PDB entry 4A2S | X-ray diffraction, 1.40 A resolution | chain A

# Chain A
Molecule: Indole-3-glycerol phosphate synthase
Organism: Sulfolobus solfataricus
Notes: EC 4.1.1.48; fragment: tim-barrel fold, residues 1-245
Reference sequence: Q06121 (TRPC_SULSO); residue numbers follow UniProt; this construct covers 1-245
Sequence (258 residues; numbered 1 to 258; the number before each row is that of its first residue):
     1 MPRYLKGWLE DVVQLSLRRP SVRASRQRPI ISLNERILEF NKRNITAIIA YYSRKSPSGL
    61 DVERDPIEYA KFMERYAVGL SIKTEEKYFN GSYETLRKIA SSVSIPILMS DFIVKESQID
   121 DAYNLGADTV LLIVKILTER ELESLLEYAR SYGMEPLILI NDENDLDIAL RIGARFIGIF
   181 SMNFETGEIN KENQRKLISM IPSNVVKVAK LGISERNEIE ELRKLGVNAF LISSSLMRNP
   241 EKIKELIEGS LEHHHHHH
Unresolved in the structure: 1, 249-258
Covalent attachments: 1-(6-methoxynaphthalen-2-yl)butane-1,3-dione (3NK) linked to K83, K210
Sequence notes: engineered mutation E10 (Lys in Q06121), V22 (Phe in Q06121), Y51 (Glu in Q06121), S53 (Lys in Q06121), K83 (Leu in Q06121), S110 (Lys in Q06121), L159 (Glu in Q06121), F180 (Asn in Q06121), M182 (Arg in Q06121), N183 (Asp in Q06121), F184 (Leu in Q06121), K210 (Glu in Q06121), L211 (Ser in Q06121), S233 (Gly in Q06121); expression tag (246-258)
Ligand contacts:
  - 1-(6-methoxynaphthalen-2-yl)butane-1,3-dione (3NK), molecule 1: W8, L9, Y51, F89, S110, D111, F112, L131, I133, K135, L159, N161, F180, M182, F184
  - 1-(6-methoxynaphthalen-2-yl)butane-1,3-dione (3NK), molecule 2: W8, P57, S58, F180, M182, F184, G187, I189, L211, G212, S233
What the authors report for this chain:
  - binding site for 1-(6-methoxynaphthalen-2-yl)butane-1,3-dione: K83, K210
  - catalytic residues: K83
  - mutagenesis - K83M (14-fold): decreased catalytic activity on (+/-)-methodol
  - mutagenesis - K210M (2-fold): increased catalytic activity on (+/-)-methodol
  - conformationally variable residues (side-chain flip): K210
  - mutagenesis - S110N (5-fold): increased catalytic activity
  - mutagenesis - K210M: unchanged catalytic activity
  - catalytic residues: Y51 (proposed by the authors, not directly observed)

# Summary
1-(6-methoxynaphthalen-2-yl)butane-1,3-dione is covalently linked to K83 and K210. From the paper: catalytic
residues K83 and Y51; K83M reduces catalytic activity on (+/-)-methodol; 3 substitutions were tested in all.
Chain A is Indole-3-glycerol phosphate synthase (Sulfolobus solfataricus); the structure, Structure of the
engineered retro-aldolase RA95.5, was determined by X-ray diffraction (same publication as 4A29 and 4A2R).
